8ZAQ - chains A and B of the 3 polymer chains in the assembly; structure by electron microscopy, 2.60 A resolution.

# Chain A (and B)
Protein: C110T class2
From: Hyphochytrium catenoides
Notes: chain B of this document is another copy of the same molecule, construct and numbering; everything in this record applies to it too
Amino-acid sequence (259 residues; numbered 2 to 260; the number before each row is that of its first residue):
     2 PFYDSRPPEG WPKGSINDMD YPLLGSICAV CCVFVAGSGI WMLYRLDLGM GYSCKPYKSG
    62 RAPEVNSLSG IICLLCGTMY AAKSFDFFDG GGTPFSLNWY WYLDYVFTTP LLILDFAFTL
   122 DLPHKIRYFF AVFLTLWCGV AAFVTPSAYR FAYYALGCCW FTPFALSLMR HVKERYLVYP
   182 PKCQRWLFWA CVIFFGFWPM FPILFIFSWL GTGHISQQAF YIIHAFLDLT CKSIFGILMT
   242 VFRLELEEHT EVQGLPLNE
Metal / ion sites: K+ site 1 near Asn67 (its only coordinating residue here); K+ site 2: Ser70, Lys233; K+ site 3: Ser70, Asp116; K+ site 4 near Cys77 (its only coordinating residue here); K+ site 5: Ser97, Tyr101; K+ site 6 near Asn99 (its only coordinating residue here); K+ site 7: Trp100, Gln218
Small-molecule neighbours: retinal (RET): Tyr103, Tyr106, Thr109, Thr110, Thr136, Leu137, Cys139, Gly140, Tyr155, Gly158, Cys159, Phe162, Trp199, Phe202, Pro203, Asp229, Cys232, Lys233

# How chain A and chain B interact
Contacting residue pairs (39):
  Pro2(A) with Pro2(B)
  Tyr4(A) with Phe3(B); Tyr4(B), hydrophobic
  Asp122(A) with Arg62(B), salt bridge
  Leu123(A) with Arg62(B)
  Pro124(A) with Arg62(B)
  His125(A) with Asp48(B), salt bridge; Glu65(B)
  Lys126(A) with Arg62(B); Glu65(B), salt bridge
  Ile127(A) with Glu65(B), hydrogen bond (backbone-side chain); Ile72(B), hydrophobic
  Arg128(A) with Leu44(B); Leu47(B); Asp48(B), salt bridge; Ser68(B); Ile72(B)
  Phe131(A) with Ile72(B), hydrophobic; Leu112(B), hydrophobic
  Leu135(A) with Leu76(B), hydrophobic; Thr79(B)
  Trp138(A) with Phe96(B), hydrophobic
  Ala142(A) with Phe96(B), hydrophobic
  Val145(A) with Pro95(B); Phe96(B), hydrophobic
  Pro147(A) with Pro95(B)
  Ser148(A) with Asp90(B), hydrogen bond
  Tyr150(A) with Phe86(B); Phe89(B), hydrogen bond (side chain-backbone); Asp90(B)
  Ala153(A) with Phe86(B), hydrophobic
  Tyr154(A) with Ala83(B), hydrogen bond (side chain-backbone); Phe86(B), hydrophobic; Phe96(B), hydrogen bond (side chain-backbone)
  Leu157(A) with Thr79(B); Ala82(B), hydrophobic; Phe86(B), hydrophobic
  Trp161(A) with Leu75(B), hydrophobic; Thr79(B), hydrogen bond
Also at the interface, not in a pair above, chain A (24 interface residues in all): Cys139, Val141, Thr146
Also at the interface, not in a pair above, chain B (23 interface residues in all): Val66, Asp87

# Summary
24 residues of chain A face 23 of chain B across their interface; the contacts include 6 hydrogen bonds and 4
salt bridges. Among the polar pairs are Asp122(A)-Arg62(B), His125(A)-Asp48(B) and Lys126(A)-Glu65(B). Chain A
binds retinal. Ser70(A) and Lys233(A) form the K+ site 2.
Chain A and chain B are both C110T class2 (Hyphochytrium catenoides); the structure, ExoC110T class 2
channelrhodopsin, was determined by electron microscopy (same publication as 8ZAO and 8ZAP).
